PDB entry 6XJU | X-ray diffraction, 2.19 A resolution | chains A and B of the 3 polymer chains in the assembly

# Chain A
Molecule: GTP-binding nuclear protein Ran
Source organism: Homo sapiens
UniProt: P62826 (RAN_HUMAN); residues 1-216 here = UniProt positions 1-216
Chain sequence (216 residues; each row starts with the number of its first residue):
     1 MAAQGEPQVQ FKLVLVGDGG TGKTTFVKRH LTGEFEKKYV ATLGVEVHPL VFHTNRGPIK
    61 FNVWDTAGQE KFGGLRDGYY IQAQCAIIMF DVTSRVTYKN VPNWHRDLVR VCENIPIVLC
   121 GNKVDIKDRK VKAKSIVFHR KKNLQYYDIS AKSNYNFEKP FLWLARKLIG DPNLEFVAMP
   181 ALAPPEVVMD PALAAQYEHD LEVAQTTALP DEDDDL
Not modelled in the structure: 1-8
Metal / ion sites: Mg2+: Thr-24, Thr-42 (together with GMP-PNP)
Small-molecule neighbours: GMP-PNP (GNP; phosphoaminophosphonic acid-guanylate ester): Gly-17, Asp-18, Gly-19, Gly-20, Thr-21, Gly-22, Lys-23, Thr-24, Thr-25, Phe-35, Glu-36, Lys-37, Lys-38, Tyr-39, Val-40, Ala-41, Thr-42, Thr-66, Ala-67, Gly-68, Gln-69, Asn-122, Lys-123, Asp-125, Ile-126, Ser-150, Ala-151, Lys-152
UniProt features mapped onto this chain:
  - region: Lys-37 to Val-45 (Switch-I), Gly-68 to Gln-84 (Switch-II), Asp-211 to Leu-216 (Interaction with RANBP1)
  - binding site (GTP): Asp-18 to Thr-25, Glu-36 to Thr-42, Gly-68, Asn-122 to Asp-125, Ser-150 to Lys-152
  - site: Gln-69 (Essential for GTP hydrolysis)
  - modified residue: Ala-2 (N-acetylalanine), Thr-24 (Phosphothreonine), Lys-37 (N6-acetyllysine), Lys-60 (N6-acetyllysine), Lys-71 (N6-acetyllysine), Lys-99 (N6-acetyllysine), Lys-134 (N6-acetyllysine), Lys-159 (N6-acetyllysine)
  - cross-link (Glycyl lysine isopeptide (Lys-Gly)): Lys-71 (interchain with G-Cter in SUMO2), Lys-152 (interchain with G-Cter in SUMO2)
  - mutagenesis: Gly-19 (G19V: Blocks DNA replication; when associated with L-69), Thr-24 (T24L: Has low binding affinity for GTP and GDP. Almost completely abolishes interaction with BIRC5; T24N: Has low binding affinity for GTP and GDP. Decreases nuclear import of proteins and RNA ...), Thr-25 (T25A: Minor effect on the interaction with the alpha phosphate group of bound GTP), Lys-37 (K37Q: Mimics acetylation; enhances the nuclear export of RELA/p65; K37R: Decreased acetylation), Tyr-39 (Y39A: Abolishes steric hindrance that traps the essential Q-69 in an unreactive position, and causes slow GTP hydrolysis in wild-type ...), Gln-69 (Q69L: Strongly decreased GTPase activity. Probably locked in the GTP-bound form. Loss of interaction with NUTF2. Decreases nuclear location and leads to cytoplasmic location during interphase ...), Glu-70 (E70A: Strongly decreases the relase of bound GDP), Arg-76 (R76E: Probable loss of interaction with NUTF2. Loss of transport to the nucleus), Lys-134 (K134Q: Loss of normal mitotic chromosome segregation and defective mitotic spindle orientation; K134R: Loss of normal mitotic chromosome segregation and formation of sister chromatid bridges), Asp-211 to Leu-216 (No effect on GTPase activity. Abolishes interaction with RANBP1)

# Chain B
Molecule: Ran-specific GTPase-activating protein 1
Source organism: Saccharomyces cerevisiae
UniProt: P41920 (YRB1_YEAST); residues 62-201 here = UniProt positions 62-201
Chain sequence (140 residues; numbered 62 to 201; the number before each row is that of its first residue):
    62 DIHFEPVVHL EKVDVKTMEE DEEVLYKVRA KLFRFDADAK EWKERGTGDC KFLKNKKTNK
   122 VRILMRRDKT LKICANHIIA PEYTLKPNVG SDRSWVYACT ADIAEGEAEA FTFAIRFGSK
   182 ENADKFKEEF EKAQEINKKA
Not modelled in the structure: 62-77, 201

# Interface between chain A and chain B
Pairs across the interface (89):
  Arg-29(A) / Glu-105(B)  salt bridge
  Thr-32(A) / Glu-105(B)
  Thr-32(A) / Arg-106(B)
  Thr-32(A) / Arg-128(B)  hydrogen bond (backbone-side chain)
  Gly-33(A) / Glu-105(B)
  Gly-33(A) / Arg-106(B)
  Gly-33(A) / Arg-128(B)
  Glu-34(A) / Arg-95(B)  salt bridge
  Glu-34(A) / Lys-104(B)  salt bridge
  Glu-34(A) / Glu-105(B)  hydrogen bond (backbone-backbone)
  Lys-38(A) / Glu-102(B)  salt bridge
  Leu-50(A) / Lys-133(B)
  Val-51(A) / Lys-133(B)  hydrogen bond (backbone-side chain)
  Phe-52(A) / Thr-131(B)
  Phe-52(A) / Lys-133(B)
  Phe-157(A) / Lys-130(B)
  Phe-157(A) / Thr-131(B)
  Glu-158(A) / Lys-130(B)
  Ala-178(A) / Arg-127(B)
  Ala-178(A) / Leu-132(B)
  Met-179(A) / Arg-127(B)  hydrogen bond (backbone-side chain)
  Met-179(A) / Leu-132(B)
  Met-179(A) / Lys-133(B)
  Met-179(A) / Ile-134(B)  hydrogen bond (side chain-backbone)
  Pro-180(A) / Thr-78(B)
  Pro-180(A) / Met-79(B)  hydrophobic
  Pro-180(A) / Ile-134(B)
  Ala-181(A) / Thr-78(B)  hydrogen bond (backbone-backbone)
  Ala-181(A) / Met-79(B)
  Ala-181(A) / Arg-123(B)  hydrogen bond (backbone-side chain)
  Ala-181(A) / Leu-125(B)  hydrophobic
  Ala-181(A) / Arg-127(B)
  Ala-181(A) / Ile-134(B)  hydrophobic
  Leu-182(A) / Arg-123(B)  hydrogen bond (backbone-side chain)
  Leu-182(A) / Asn-137(B)  hydrogen bond (backbone-side chain)
  Leu-182(A) / Ile-164(B)
  Ala-183(A) / Ile-164(B)
  Pro-184(A) / Arg-123(B)
  Pro-184(A) / Asn-137(B)
  Pro-184(A) / His-138(B)
  Pro-184(A) / Ile-139(B)
  Pro-184(A) / Ile-164(B)  hydrophobic
  Pro-185(A) / Ile-139(B)
  Pro-185(A) / Ala-162(B)  hydrophobic
  Pro-185(A) / Ile-164(B)
  Glu-186(A) / Lys-121(B)
  Val-187(A) / Thr-161(B)
  Val-187(A) / Ala-162(B)  hydrophobic
  Met-189(A) / Thr-161(B)
  Leu-201(A) / Thr-173(B)
  Val-203(A) / Phe-96(B)  hydrophobic
  Ala-204(A) / Phe-96(B)  hydrophobic
  Ala-204(A) / Trp-103(B)  hydrogen bond (backbone-side chain)
  Ala-204(A) / Asn-149(B)  hydrogen bond (backbone-side chain)
  Ala-204(A) / Thr-173(B)
  Gln-205(A) / Lys-147(B)
  Gln-205(A) / Pro-148(B)
  Gln-205(A) / Asn-149(B)  hydrogen bond (backbone-side chain)
  Gln-205(A) / Val-150(B)  hydrogen bond (backbone-backbone)
  Thr-206(A) / Val-150(B)
  Thr-207(A) / Phe-96(B)
  Thr-207(A) / Lys-101(B)
  Thr-207(A) / Trp-103(B)  hydrogen bond (backbone-side chain)
  Thr-207(A) / Asn-149(B)  hydrogen bond (backbone-side chain)
  Ala-208(A) / Trp-103(B)
  Ala-208(A) / Asn-149(B)
  Leu-209(A) / Trp-103(B)  hydrophobic
  Leu-209(A) / Asn-149(B)  hydrogen bond (backbone-side chain)
  Leu-209(A) / Ser-155(B)
  Leu-209(A) / Ala-175(B)  hydrophobic
  Leu-209(A) / Arg-177(B)
  Pro-210(A) / Phe-94(B)  hydrophobic
  Pro-210(A) / Trp-103(B)
  Pro-210(A) / Arg-177(B)  hydrogen bond (backbone-side chain)
  Asp-211(A) / Arg-177(B)  hydrogen bond (backbone-side chain)
  Glu-212(A) / Gly-151(B)
  Glu-212(A) / Ser-152(B)  hydrogen bond
  Glu-212(A) / Arg-154(B)  salt bridge
  Glu-212(A) / Arg-177(B)  salt bridge
  Asp-214(A) / Arg-154(B)  hydrogen bond (backbone-side chain)
  Asp-215(A) / Arg-154(B)
  Asp-215(A) / Gly-179(B)
  Leu-216(A) / Arg-90(B)
  Leu-216(A) / Lys-92(B)  hydrogen bond (backbone-side chain)
  Leu-216(A) / Thr-108(B)
  Leu-216(A) / Arg-154(B)
  Leu-216(A) / Arg-177(B)  hydrogen bond (backbone-side chain)
  Leu-216(A) / Phe-178(B)
  Leu-216(A) / Gly-179(B)
Interface residues without a listed pair, chain A (41 interface residues in all): His-30, Leu-31, Phe-35, Phe-176, Val-177, Val-188
Interface residues without a listed pair, chain B (51 interface residues in all): Glu-80, Ala-91, Gly-107, Glu-143, Val-157, Tyr-158, Ala-159, Ala-169

# In short
41 residues of chain A face 51 of chain B across their interface; the contacts include 22 hydrogen bonds and 6
salt bridges. Polar contacts include Arg-29(A)/Glu-105(B), Glu-34(A)/Arg-95(B) and Glu-34(A)/Lys-104(B). Chain
A binds GMP-PNP.
Chain A is GTP-binding nuclear protein Ran (Homo sapiens) and chain B is Ran-specific GTPase-activating
protein 1 (Saccharomyces cerevisiae); the structure, Crystal Structure of KPT-8602 bound to CRM1 (E582K,
537-DLTVK-541 to GLCEQ), was determined by X-ray diffraction together with 6XJP, 6XJR, 6XJS, 6XJT and 7L5E
from the same study.
